Entry 3HHB (X-ray diffraction, 1.74 A resolution); this record covers chains A and C of the 4 polymer chains in the assembly.

== Chain A (and C) ==
Molecule: Hemoglobin (deoxy) (alpha chain)
Source organism: Homo sapiens
Notes: chain C of this document is another copy of the same molecule, construct and numbering; everything in this record applies to it too
UniProt: P01922 (HBA_HUMAN); numbering as in UniProt (aligned over 1-141)
Amino-acid sequence (141 residues; row label = number of the first residue in the row):
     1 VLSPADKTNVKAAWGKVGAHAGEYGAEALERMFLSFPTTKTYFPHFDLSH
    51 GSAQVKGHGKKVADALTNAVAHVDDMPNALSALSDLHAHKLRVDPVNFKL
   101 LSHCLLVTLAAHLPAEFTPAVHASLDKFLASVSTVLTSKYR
Bound ions: heme Fe near His87 (its only coordinating residue here)
Residues lining bound ligands: heme (HEM): Met32, Thr39, Tyr42, Phe43, His45, Phe46, His58, Lys61, Val62, Ala65, Leu66, Leu83, Leu86, His87, Leu91, Val93, Asn97, Phe98, Leu101, Val132, Leu136

== Chain A / chain C interface ==
Pairs across the interface - 4 pairs, chain A then chain C:
  Asp126(A) with Arg141(C), salt bridge
  Lys127(A) with Arg141(C), hydrogen bond (side chain-backbone)
  Arg141(A) with Asp126(C), salt bridge; Lys127(C), hydrogen bond (backbone-side chain)
Interface residues without a listed pair, chain A (4 interface residues in all): Ala130
Interface residues without a listed pair, chain C (4 interface residues in all): Ala130

== In short ==
Chain A and chain C each contribute 4 residues to their interface, with 2 hydrogen bonds and 2 salt bridges.
Polar pairs include Asp126(A)-Arg141(C) and Lys127(A)-Arg141(C). Bound to chain A: heme.
Chain A and chain C are both Hemoglobin (deoxy) (alpha chain) (Homo sapiens); the structure, The crystal
structure of human deoxyhaemoglobin at 1.74 angstroms resolution, was determined by X-ray diffraction,
deposited together with 2HHB and 4HHB.
